7NVG - chains C1 and E1 of the 147 polymer chains in the assembly; structure by electron microscopy, 3.70 A resolution.

# Chain C1 (and E1)
Protein: Flagellar M-ring protein
From: Salmonella enterica subsp. enterica serovar Typhimurium
Notes: chain E1 of this document is another copy of the same molecule, construct and numbering; everything in this record applies to it too
Reference sequence: P15928 (FLIF_SALTY); residue numbers follow UniProt; this construct covers 1-560
Chain sequence (560 residues; each row starts with the number of its first residue):
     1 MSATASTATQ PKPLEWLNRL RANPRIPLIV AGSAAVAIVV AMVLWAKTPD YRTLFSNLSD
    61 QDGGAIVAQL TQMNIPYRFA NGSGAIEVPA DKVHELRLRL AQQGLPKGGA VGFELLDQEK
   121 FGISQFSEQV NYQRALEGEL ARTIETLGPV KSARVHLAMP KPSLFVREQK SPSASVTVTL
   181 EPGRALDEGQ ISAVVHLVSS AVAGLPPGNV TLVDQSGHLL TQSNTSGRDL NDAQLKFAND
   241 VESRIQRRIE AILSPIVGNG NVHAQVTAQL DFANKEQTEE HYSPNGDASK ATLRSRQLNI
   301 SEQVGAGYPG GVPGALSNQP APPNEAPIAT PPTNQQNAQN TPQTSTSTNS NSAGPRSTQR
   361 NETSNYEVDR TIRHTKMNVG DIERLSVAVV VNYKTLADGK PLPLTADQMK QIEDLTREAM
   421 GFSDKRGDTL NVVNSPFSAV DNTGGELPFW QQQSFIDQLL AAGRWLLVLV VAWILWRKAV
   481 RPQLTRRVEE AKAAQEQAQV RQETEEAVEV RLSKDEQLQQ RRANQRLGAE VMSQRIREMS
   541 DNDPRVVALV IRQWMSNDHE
Unresolved in the structure: 1-124, 224-230, 305-354, 395-401, 439-560

# How chain C1 and chain E1 interact
Residue-residue contacts (45):
  Glu128(C1) - Phe126(E1)
  Tyr132(C1) - Val130(E1)  hydrophobic
  Glu139(C1) - Glu137(E1)
  Glu139(C1) - Arg154(E1)  hydrogen bond (backbone-side chain)
  Glu139(C1) - His156(E1)  salt bridge
  Leu140(C1) - His156(E1)
  Arg142(C1) - Arg154(E1)  hydrogen bond (backbone-side chain)
  Thr143(C1) - Arg154(E1)
  Thr143(C1) - His156(E1)
  Thr146(C1) - Thr177(E1)
  Leu147(C1) - Val213(E1)  hydrophobic
  Leu147(C1) - Asp214(E1)
  Leu147(C1) - Gln215(E1)
  Leu147(C1) - Ser216(E1)
  Gly148(C1) - Gln215(E1)
  Ser163(C1) - Leu164(E1)
  Leu164(C1) - Leu164(E1)  hydrophobic
  Leu164(C1) - Phe165(E1)  hydrophobic
  Gln169(C1) - Leu164(E1)
  Gly189(C1) - Leu219(E1)
  Gln190(C1) - Ser216(E1)
  Gln190(C1) - Gly217(E1)
  Gln190(C1) - His218(E1)
  Ser192(C1) - Leu219(E1)
  Ala193(C1) - Val213(E1)
  Ala193(C1) - Gly217(E1)
  Ala193(C1) - His218(E1)
  Ala193(C1) - Leu219(E1)
  His196(C1) - Thr211(E1)
  His196(C1) - Leu219(E1)
  Leu197(C1) - Ser175(E1)  hydrogen bond (backbone-side chain)
  Leu197(C1) - Thr177(E1)
  Ser200(C1) - Ala158(E1)
  Ser200(C1) - Ser173(E1)  hydrogen bond
  Ser200(C1) - Ala174(E1)  hydrogen bond (side chain-backbone)
  Ser200(C1) - Ser175(E1)  hydrogen bond (side chain-backbone)
  Ser200(C1) - Asn209(E1)
  Ser200(C1) - Thr211(E1)
  Ala201(C1) - His156(E1)
  Ala201(C1) - Leu157(E1)
  Ala201(C1) - Ala158(E1)
  Ala201(C1) - Ser175(E1)  hydrogen bond (backbone-side chain)
  Val202(C1) - Ala158(E1)
  Ala203(C1) - Ala158(E1)
  Ala203(C1) - Met159(E1)
Other interface residues (no listed pair), chain C1 (23 interface residues in all): Gln129
Other interface residues (no listed pair), chain E1 (25 interface residues in all): Ser127, Thr179

# Overview
23 residues of chain C1 and 25 residues of chain E1 are in contact; the contacts include 7 hydrogen bonds and
1 salt bridge. Polar contacts include Glu139(C1)-His156(E1), Glu139(C1)-Arg154(E1) and Arg142(C1)-Arg154(E1).
Both chains are Flagellar M-ring protein (Salmonella enterica subsp. enterica serovar Typhimurium). Entry 7NVG
(Salmonella flagellar basal body refined in C1 map) was determined by electron microscopy (same publication as
7BGL, 7BHQ, 7BIN, 7BJ2 and 7BK0).
